6YBB - chains B and C of the 6 polymer chains in the assembly; structure by X-ray diffraction, 2.90 A resolution.

Chain B:
Name: Bacterial cellulose secretion regulator BcsQ, R156E mutant
Organism: Escherichia coli
Reference sequence: A0A0B1KWQ0 (A0A0B1KWQ0_ECOLX); residues 1-250 here = UniProt positions 1-250
Chain sequence (250 residues; each row starts with the number of its first residue):
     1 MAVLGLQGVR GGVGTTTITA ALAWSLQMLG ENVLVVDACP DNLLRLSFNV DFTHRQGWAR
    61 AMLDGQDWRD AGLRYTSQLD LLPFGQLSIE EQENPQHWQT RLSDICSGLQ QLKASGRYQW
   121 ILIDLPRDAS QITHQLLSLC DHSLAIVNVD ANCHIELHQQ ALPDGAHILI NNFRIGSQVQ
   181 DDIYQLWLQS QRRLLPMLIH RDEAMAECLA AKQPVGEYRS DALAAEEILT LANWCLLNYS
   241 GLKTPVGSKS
Unresolved in the structure: 1, 245-250
Sequence notes: engineered mutation Glu156 (Arg in A0A0B1KWQ0)
Ion coordination: Mg2+: Thr16 (together with ATP)
Residues lining bound ligands:
  - ATP (adenosine-5'-triphosphate), molecule 1: Arg10, Gly11, Asp150, Ala151, Asn152
  - ATP, molecule 2: Gly11, Gly12, Val13, Gly14, Thr15, Thr16, Thr17, Asp41, Leu43, Asn171, Asn172, Ile199, His200, Arg201, Asp202, Met205, Ala206, Leu209

Chain C:
Name: Bacterial cellulose secretion regulator BcsR
Organism: Escherichia coli
Reference sequence: J7QAC9 (J7QAC9_ECOLX); residue numbers follow UniProt; this construct covers 1-62
Chain sequence (67 residues; row label = number of the first residue in the row; numbers below 1 keep their minus sign (Gly-4 is residue -4)):
    -4 GPMGSMNNNE PDTLPDPAIG YIFQNDIVAL KQAFSLPDID YADISQREQL AAALKRWPLL
    56 AEFAQQK
Unresolved in the structure: -4 to 39, 62
Sequence notes: expression tag (-4 to 0)

How chain B and chain C interact:
Pairs across the interface (13; chain B residue first):
  Asp51(B) - Glu57(C)
  Phe52(B) - Glu57(C)  hydrogen bond (backbone-side chain)
  Phe52(B) - Phe58(C)  hydrophobic
  Thr53(B) - Gln61(C)
  Glu207(B) - Trp52(C)
  Leu209(B) - Leu54(C)
  Ala210(B) - Trp52(C)  hydrophobic
  Ala210(B) - Pro53(C)
  Ala210(B) - Leu54(C)  hydrogen bond (backbone-backbone)
  Ala211(B) - Pro53(C)
  Lys212(B) - Glu57(C)  salt bridge
  Tyr218(B) - Arg51(C)  hydrogen bond
  Tyr218(B) - Trp52(C)
Other interface residues (no listed pair), chain B (10 interface residues in all): Val50

Overview:
The interface between chain B and chain C involves 10 residues on one side and 7 on the other, with 3 hydrogen
bonds and 1 salt bridge. Polar contacts include Lys212(B)-Glu57(C), Phe52(B)-Glu57(C) and Tyr218(B)-Arg51(C).
Chain B binds ATP.
Chain B is Bacterial cellulose secretion regulator BcsQ, R156E mutant and chain C is Bacterial cellulose
secretion regulator BcsR, both from Escherichia coli; the structure, Crystal structure of a native BcsE
(217-523) - BcsR-BcsQ (R156E mutant) complex with c-di-GMP and ATP ..., was determined by X-ray diffraction
(same publication as 6YAR, 6YAY, 6YB3, 6YB5 and 6YBU).
